PDB entry 8F8Z | X-ray diffraction, 3.30 A resolution | chains A and E

Chain A:
Molecule: Lysine-specific demethylase PHF2
Source organism: Homo sapiens
Notes: EC 1.14.11.-
Reference sequence: O75151 (PHF2_HUMAN); residues 1-451 here = UniProt positions 1-451
Chain sequence (455 residues; row label = number of the first residue in the row; numbers below 1 keep their minus sign (Gly-3 is residue -3)):
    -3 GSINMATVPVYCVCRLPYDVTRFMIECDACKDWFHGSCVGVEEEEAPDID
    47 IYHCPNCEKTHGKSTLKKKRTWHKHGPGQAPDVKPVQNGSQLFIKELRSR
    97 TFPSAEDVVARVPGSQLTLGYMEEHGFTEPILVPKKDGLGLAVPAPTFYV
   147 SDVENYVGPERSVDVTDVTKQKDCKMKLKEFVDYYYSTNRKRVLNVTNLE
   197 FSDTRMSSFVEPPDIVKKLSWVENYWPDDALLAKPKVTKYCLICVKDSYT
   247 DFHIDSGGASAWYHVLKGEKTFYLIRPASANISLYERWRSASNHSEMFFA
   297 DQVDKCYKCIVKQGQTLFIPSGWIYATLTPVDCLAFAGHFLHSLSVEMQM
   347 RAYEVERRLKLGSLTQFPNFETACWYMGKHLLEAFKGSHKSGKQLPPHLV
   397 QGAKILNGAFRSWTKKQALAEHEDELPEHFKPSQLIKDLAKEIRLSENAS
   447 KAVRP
Not modelled in the structure: -3 to -1, 66-85, 445-451
Construct notes: expression tag (-3 to 0)
Ion coordination: Zn2+ site 1: Cys8, Cys10, His31, Cys34; Zn2+ site 2: Cys23, Cys26, Cys50, Cys53
Curated features (UniProtKB/Swiss-Prot):
  - zinc finger: Pro5 to Thr56 (PHD-type)
  - binding site (2-oxoglutarate): Thr193, Thr246, Tyr259, Lys266, Tyr321, Thr323
  - binding site (Fe cation): His249, Asp251, Tyr321
From the paper describing this entry:
  - specificity-determining residues: Asp179 (by similarity / conservation)

Chain E:
Molecule: H3 N-Terminal Peptide
Reference sequence: V9H1G0 (V9H1G0_HUMAN); residues 1-24 here correspond to UniProt positions 2-25 (UniProt number = residue number + 1)
Chain sequence (24 residues; row label = number of the first residue in the row):
     1 ARTKQTARKSTGGKAPRKQLATKA
Not modelled in the structure: 8-24
Modified positions: Lys4 (N-trimethyllysine; M3L); Lys9 (N-dimethyl-lysine; MLY)

Chain A / chain E interface:
Pairs across the interface - 35 pairs, chain A then chain E:
  Tyr7(A) - Lys4(E)
  Tyr14(A) - Lys4(E)
  Val16(A) - Gln5(E)
  Val16(A) - Thr6(E)
  Val16(A) - Ala7(E)  hydrogen bond (backbone-backbone)
  Thr17(A) - Thr6(E)
  Arg18(A) - Thr6(E)
  Phe19(A) - Thr3(E)
  Phe19(A) - Lys4(E)
  Phe19(A) - Thr6(E)
  Met20(A) - Thr3(E)
  Met20(A) - Lys4(E)  hydrogen bond (backbone-backbone)
  Ile21(A) - Arg2(E)
  Glu22(A) - Ala1(E)
  Glu22(A) - Arg2(E)  salt bridge
  Trp29(A) - Arg2(E)
  Trp29(A) - Thr3(E)
  Trp29(A) - Lys4(E)
  Glu39(A) - Gln5(E)
  Glu39(A) - Thr6(E)  hydrogen bond
  Ala42(A) - Thr3(E)
  Ile45(A) - Ala1(E)  hydrogen bond (backbone-backbone)
  Asp46(A) - Ala1(E)  hydrogen bond (backbone-backbone)
  Tyr48(A) - Ala1(E)
  Tyr145(A) - Lys4(E)
  Ser147(A) - Lys4(E)
  Glu150(A) - Arg2(E)  salt bridge
  Lys175(A) - Arg2(E)
  Val178(A) - Arg2(E)
  Asp179(A) - Arg2(E)  salt bridge
  Tyr182(A) - Ala1(E)
  Tyr182(A) - Arg2(E)
  Tyr182(A) - Thr3(E)  hydrogen bond (backbone-backbone)
  Tyr182(A) - Lys4(E)
  Ser183(A) - Thr3(E)
Other interface residues (no listed pair), chain A (24 interface residues in all): Thr184
The authors on this interface:
  - residue pairs: Tyr7(A)-Lys4(E) (cation-pi contact), Met20(A)-Lys4(E), Trp29(A)-Lys4(E) (cation-pi contact), Tyr145(A)-Lys4(E) (cation-pi contact), Glu150(A)-Arg2(E), Asp179(A)-Arg2(E), Tyr182(A)-Lys4(E) (cation-pi contact), Thr184(A)-Thr3(E)

In short:
24 residues of chain A and 7 residues of chain E are in contact, with 6 hydrogen bonds and 3 salt bridges.
Among the polar pairs are Glu22(A)-Arg2(E), Glu150(A)-Arg2(E) and Asp179(A)-Arg2(E). The authors report
cation-pi contacts between Tyr7(A) and Lys4(E), Trp29(A) and Lys4(E) and Tyr145(A) and Lys4(E) among others;
contacts between Met20(A) and Lys4(E), Glu150(A) and Arg2(E) and Asp179(A) and Arg2(E) among others. From the
paper: the specificity determinant Asp179(A).
Here chain A is Lysine-specific demethylase PHF2 (Homo sapiens) and chain E is H3 N-Terminal Peptide. Entry
8F8Z (PHF2 (PHD+JMJ) in Complex with H3 Histone N-Terminal Peptide) was determined by X-ray diffraction,
deposited together with 8F8Y.
